7KK8 - chains A and B of the 4 polymer chains in the assembly; structure by X-ray diffraction, 2.70 A resolution.

Chain A (and B):
Protein: Putative fluoride ion transporter CrcB
Organism: Escherichia coli
Notes: chain B of this document is another copy of the same molecule, construct and numbering; everything in this record applies to it too
UniProtKB: Q6J5N4 (Q6J5N4_ECOLX); residues 2-126 here = UniProt positions 2-126
Sequence (126 residues; each row starts with the number of its first residue):
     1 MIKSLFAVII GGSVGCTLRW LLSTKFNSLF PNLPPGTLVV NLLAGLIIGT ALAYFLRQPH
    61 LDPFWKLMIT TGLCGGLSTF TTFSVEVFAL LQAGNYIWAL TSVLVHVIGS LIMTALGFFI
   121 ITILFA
Disordered / not traced: 1 (chain B: 126)
Differences from the reference sequence: initiating methionine (1); conflict Lys25 (Arg in Q6J5N4); engineered mutation Thr81 (Ser in Q6J5N4)
Metal / ion sites: Na+: Gly75, Ser78 (shared with Gly75(B), Ser78(B) of chain B)

Interface between chain A and chain B:
Residue-residue contacts (79; chain A residue first):
  Ser4(A) - Trp20(B)
  Leu5(A) - Thr17(B)
  Leu5(A) - Trp20(B)  hydrophobic
  Val8(A) - Cys16(B)  hydrophobic
  Val8(A) - Thr17(B)
  Val8(A) - Trp20(B)  hydrophobic
  Ile9(A) - Ser13(B)
  Ile9(A) - Thr17(B)
  Gly12(A) - Cys16(B)
  Ser13(A) - Ile9(B)
  Ser13(A) - Ser13(B)  hydrogen bond
  Cys16(A) - Val8(B)  hydrophobic
  Cys16(A) - Gly12(B)
  Cys16(A) - Cys16(B)  hydrophobic
  Cys16(A) - Gly76(B)
  Thr17(A) - Leu5(B)
  Thr17(A) - Val8(B)
  Thr17(A) - Ile9(B)
  Arg19(A) - Thr71(B)  hydrogen bond (side chain-backbone)
  Arg19(A) - Gly75(B)  hydrogen bond (side chain-backbone)
  Arg19(A) - Gly76(B)
  Trp20(A) - Met1(B)
  Trp20(A) - Ser4(B)
  Trp20(A) - Leu5(B)  hydrophobic
  Trp20(A) - Val8(B)  hydrophobic
  Trp20(A) - Leu67(B)
  Trp20(A) - Thr71(B)
  Asn41(A) - Phe80(B)
  Ala44(A) - Thr81(B)
  Gly45(A) - Thr81(B)
  Ile48(A) - Val85(B)  hydrophobic
  Leu52(A) - Phe88(B)  hydrophobic
  Leu67(A) - Trp20(B)
  Thr71(A) - Arg19(B)  hydrogen bond (backbone-side chain)
  Thr71(A) - Trp20(B)
  Cys74(A) - Thr81(B)  hydrogen bond (backbone-side chain)
  Gly75(A) - Arg19(B)  hydrogen bond (backbone-side chain)
  Gly75(A) - Ser78(B)
  Gly75(A) - Thr79(B)
  Gly76(A) - Cys16(B)
  Gly76(A) - Arg19(B)
  Gly76(A) - Gly75(B)
  Ser78(A) - Gly75(B)
  Ser78(A) - Thr79(B)
  Ser78(A) - Phe80(B)  hydrogen bond (side chain-backbone)
  Ser78(A) - Thr81(B)  hydrogen bond (side chain-backbone)
  Thr79(A) - Ser78(B)
  Thr79(A) - Phe80(B)
  Phe80(A) - Asn41(B)
  Phe80(A) - Ser78(B)  hydrogen bond (backbone-side chain)
  Phe80(A) - Thr79(B)
  Phe80(A) - Phe80(B)  hydrophobic
  Phe80(A) - Phe83(B)  hydrophobic
  Phe80(A) - His106(B)
  Phe80(A) - Ser110(B)
  Thr81(A) - Ala44(B)
  Thr81(A) - Gly45(B)
  Thr81(A) - Cys74(B)  hydrogen bond (side chain-backbone)
  Thr81(A) - Ser78(B)  hydrogen bond (backbone-side chain)
  Phe83(A) - Phe80(B)  hydrophobic
  Ser84(A) - Ser110(B)  hydrogen bond
  Ser84(A) - Leu111(B)
  Val85(A) - Ile48(B)  hydrophobic
  Val87(A) - Leu111(B)  hydrophobic
  Phe88(A) - Leu52(B)  hydrophobic
  Phe88(A) - Thr114(B)
  Phe88(A) - Ala115(B)  hydrophobic
  Gln92(A) - Phe118(B)
  Gln92(A) - Phe119(B)
  His106(A) - Phe80(B)
  Val107(A) - Phe80(B)  hydrophobic
  Ser110(A) - Phe80(B)
  Ser110(A) - Ser84(B)  hydrogen bond
  Leu111(A) - Ser84(B)
  Leu111(A) - Val87(B)  hydrophobic
  Ala115(A) - Phe88(B)  hydrophobic
  Phe118(A) - Phe88(B)  hydrophobic
  Phe118(A) - Gln92(B)
  Phe119(A) - Gln92(B)
Interface residues without a listed pair, chain A (41 interface residues in all): Gly72, Leu91, Val103, Thr114
Interface residues without a listed pair, chain B (40 interface residues in all): Val103, Val107

Summary:
The interface between chain A and chain B involves 41 residues on one side and 40 on the other, with 13
hydrogen bonds. Polar pairs include Ser13(A)-Ser13(B), Arg19(A)-Thr71(B) and Arg19(A)-Gly75(B). The Na+ site
is built by Gly75(A) and Ser78(A).
Both chains are Putative fluoride ion transporter CrcB (Escherichia coli). Entry 7KK8 (Fluoride channel
Fluc-Ec2 mutant S81T with bromide) was determined by X-ray diffraction (same publication as 7KK9, 7KKA, 7KKB
and 7KKR).
